Entry 7TFJ (electron microscopy, 3.30 A resolution); this record covers chains F and G of the 10 polymer chains in the assembly.

== Chain F (and G) ==
Protein: Proliferating cell nuclear antigen
Organism: Saccharomyces cerevisiae
Notes: chain G of this document is another copy of the same molecule, construct and numbering; everything in this record applies to it too
UniProt: P15873 (PCNA_YEAST); numbering as in UniProt (aligned over 1-258)
Chain sequence (260 residues; numbered -1 to 258; the number before each row is that of its first residue; numbers below 1 keep their minus sign (Ala-1 is residue -1)):
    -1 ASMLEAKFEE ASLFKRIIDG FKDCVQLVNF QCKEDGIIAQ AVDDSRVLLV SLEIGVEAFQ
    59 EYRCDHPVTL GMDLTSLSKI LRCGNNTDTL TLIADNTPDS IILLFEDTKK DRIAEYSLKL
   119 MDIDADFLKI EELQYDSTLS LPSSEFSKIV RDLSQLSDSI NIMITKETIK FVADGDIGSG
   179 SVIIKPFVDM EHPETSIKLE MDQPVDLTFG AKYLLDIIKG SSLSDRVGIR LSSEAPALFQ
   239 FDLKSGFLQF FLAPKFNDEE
Not modelled in the structure: 257-258 (chain G: 256-258)
Modified positions: Mse1, Mse70, Mse119, Mse161, Mse188, Mse199 (selenomethionine; parent Met)
Differences from the reference sequence: expression tag (-1 to 0)
Curated features (UniProtKB/Swiss-Prot):
  - DNA-binding region: Arg61 to Arg80
  - cross-link (Glycyl lysine isopeptide (Lys-Gly)): Lys127 (interchain with G-Cter in SUMO), Lys164 (interchain with G-Cter in SUMO)

== Chain F / chain G interface ==
Contacting residue pairs (36):
  Glu143(F) - Arg110(G)
  Lys146(F) - Arg110(G)
  Ile147(F) - Arg110(G)
  Asp150(F) - Cys81(G)  hydrogen bond
  Asp150(F) - Tyr114(G)  hydrogen bond
  Leu151(F) - Tyr114(G)  hydrophobic
  Gln153(F) - Lys77(G)  hydrogen bond (side chain-backbone)
  Gln153(F) - Arg80(G)  hydrogen bond
  Gln153(F) - Cys81(G)  hydrogen bond
  Leu154(F) - Ile78(G)  hydrophobic
  Leu154(F) - Tyr114(G)  hydrophobic
  Asp174(F) - Lys117(G)
  Ile175(F) - Ser74(G)
  Ile175(F) - Lys77(G)
  Ile175(F) - Lys117(G)
  Gly176(F) - Ser115(G)
  Ser177(F) - Tyr114(G)
  Ser177(F) - Ser115(G)  hydrogen bond (backbone-backbone)
  Gly178(F) - Glu113(G)
  Gly178(F) - Tyr114(G)
  Ser179(F) - Ile111(G)
  Ser179(F) - Ala112(G)
  Ser179(F) - Glu113(G)  hydrogen bond (backbone-backbone)
  Val180(F) - Arg110(G)
  Val180(F) - Ile111(G)
  Val180(F) - Ala112(G)  hydrophobic
  Val180(F) - Tyr114(G)
  Ile181(F) - Asp109(G)
  Ile181(F) - Ile111(G)  hydrogen bond (backbone-backbone)
  Ile182(F) - Asp109(G)
  Ile182(F) - Arg110(G)
  Lys183(F) - Lys108(G)  hydrogen bond (side chain-backbone)
  Lys183(F) - Asp109(G)  hydrogen bond (backbone-backbone)
  Lys183(F) - Ile111(G)
  Phe185(F) - Lys107(G)
  Phe185(F) - Asp109(G)
Other interface residues (no listed pair), chain F (20 interface residues in all): Gly173, Pro184
Other interface residues (no listed pair), chain G (17 interface residues in all): Asn83, Leu116

== Summary ==
20 residues of chain F and 17 residues of chain G are in contact, with 10 hydrogen bonds. Among the polar
pairs are Asp150(F)-Cys81(G), Asp150(F)-Tyr114(G) and Gln153(F)-Lys77(G).
Chain F and chain G are both Proliferating cell nuclear antigen (Saccharomyces cerevisiae); the structure,
Atomic model of S. cerevisiae clamp-clamp loader complex PCNA-RFC bound to DNA with a closed clamp ..., was
determined by electron microscopy together with 7TFH, 7TFI, 7TFK and 7TFL from the same study.
